PDB entry 8K7R | electron microscopy, 3.56 A resolution | chains A and E of the 3 polymer chains in the assembly

[Chain A]
Protein: High affinity immunoglobulin epsilon receptor subunit alpha
Source organism: Homo sapiens
Reference sequence: P12319 (FCERA_HUMAN); numbering as in UniProt (aligned over 1-257)
Amino-acid sequence (280 residues; numbered 1 to 280; the number before each row is that of its first residue):
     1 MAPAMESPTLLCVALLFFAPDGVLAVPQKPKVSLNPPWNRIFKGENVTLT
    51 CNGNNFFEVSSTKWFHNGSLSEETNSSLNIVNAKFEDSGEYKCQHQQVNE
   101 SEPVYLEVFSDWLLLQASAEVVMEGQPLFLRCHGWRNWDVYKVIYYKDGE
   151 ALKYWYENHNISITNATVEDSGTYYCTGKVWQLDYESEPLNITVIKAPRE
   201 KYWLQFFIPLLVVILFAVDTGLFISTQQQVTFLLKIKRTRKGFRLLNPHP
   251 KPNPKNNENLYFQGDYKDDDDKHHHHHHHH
Unresolved in the structure: 1-28, 204-280
Construct notes: expression tag (258-280)
Curated features (UniProtKB/Swiss-Prot):
  - glycosylation (N-linked (GlcNAc...) asparagine): Asn46, Asn67, Asn75, Asn99, Asn160, Asn165, Asn191
Disulfide bonds: Cys51-Cys93, Cys132-Cys176
Covalent attachments: N-acetylglucosamine (NAG) linked to Asn46, Asn165, Asn191; glycan linked to Asn67, Asn160

[Chain E]
Protein: IgE Fc
Source organism: Homo sapiens
Amino-acid sequence (351 residues; row label = number of the first residue in the row):
    83 METGLRWLLLVAVLKGVQCQSVASRDFTPPTVKILQSSCDGGGHFPPTIQ
   133 LLCLVSGYTPGTIQITWLEDGQVMDVDLSTASTTQEGELASTQSELTLSQ
   183 KHWLSDRTYTCQVTYQGHTFEDSTKKCADSNPRGVSAYLSRPSPFDLFIR
   233 KSPTITCLVVDLAPSKGTVQLTWSRASGKPVNHSTRKEEKQRNGTLTVTS
   283 TLPVGTRDWIEGETYQCRVTHPHLPRALMRSTTKTSGPRAAPEVYAFATP
   333 EWPGSRDKRTLACLIQNFMPEDISVQWLHNEVQLPDARHSTTQPRKTKGS
   383 GFFVFSRLEVTRAEWEQKDEFICRAVHEAASPSQTVQRAVSVNPHHHHHH
   433 H
Unresolved in the structure: 83-112, 163-171, 426-433
Disulfide bonds: Cys135-Cys193, Cys239-Cys299, Cys345-Cys405
Covalent attachments: glycan linked to Asn275

[Interface between chain A and chain E]
Residue-residue contacts (16; chain A residue first):
  Lys142(A) - Gly216(E)  hydrogen bond (side chain-backbone)
  Lys142(A) - Asp243(E)  salt bridge
  Ile144(A) - Asn275(E)
  Ala151(A) - Arg274(E)
  Ala151(A) - Asn275(E)
  Tyr154(A) - Asp243(E)  hydrogen bond (side chain-backbone)
  Tyr154(A) - Leu244(E)
  Tyr154(A) - Ala245(E)  hydrophobic
  Tyr154(A) - Asn275(E)
  Tyr154(A) - Thr277(E)
  Tyr156(A) - Arg215(E)
  Tyr156(A) - Val217(E)  hydrophobic
  Tyr156(A) - Asp243(E)
  Tyr156(A) - Ala245(E)  hydrogen bond (side chain-backbone)
  Tyr156(A) - His305(E)  hydrogen bond
  Glu157(A) - Arg215(E)  salt bridge
Other interface residues (no listed pair), chain A (8 interface residues in all): Tyr146, Trp155
Other interface residues (no listed pair), chain E (11 interface residues in all): Gly276

[Summary]
The interface between chain A and chain E involves 8 residues on one side and 11 on the other, with 4 hydrogen
bonds and 2 salt bridges. Polar pairs include Lys142(A)-Asp243(E), Glu157(A)-Arg215(E) and
Lys142(A)-Gly216(E). N-acetylglucosamine is covalently linked to Asn46(A), Asn165(A) and Asn191(A).
Here chain A is High affinity immunoglobulin epsilon receptor subunit alpha and chain E is IgE Fc, both from
Homo sapiens. Entry 8K7R (Human Fc epsilon RI in complex with hIgE Fc (TMD disordered)) was determined by
electron microscopy (same publication as 8K7S, 8K7T and 8YRJ).
